3NVV - chains A and B of the 6 polymer chains in the assembly; structure by X-ray diffraction, 1.82 A resolution.

== Chain A ==
Protein: Xanthine dehydrogenase/oxidase
Organism: Bos taurus
Notes: EC 1.17.1.4, 1.17.3.2; fragment: Iron-Sulfur Binding Domain
UniProtKB: P80457 (XDH_BOVIN); residues 2-165 here = UniProt positions 2-165
Sequence (164 residues; row label = number of the first residue in the row):
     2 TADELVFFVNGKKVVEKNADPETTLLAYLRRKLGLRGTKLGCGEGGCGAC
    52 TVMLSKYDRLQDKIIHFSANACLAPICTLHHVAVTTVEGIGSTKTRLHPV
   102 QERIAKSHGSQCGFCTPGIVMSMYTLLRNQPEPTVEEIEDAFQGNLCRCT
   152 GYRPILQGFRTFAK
Metal / ion sites: 2Fe-2S cluster Fe site 1: C43, C48, C51, C73; 2Fe-2S cluster Fe site 2: C113, C116, C148, C150
Residues lining bound ligands:
  - FAD (flavin-adenine dinucleotide): E45, G46, G47, L74
  - 2Fe-2S cluster (FES), molecule 1: K40, L41, G42, C43, G44, G46, G47, C48, G49, A50, C51, N71, C73
  - 2Fe-2S cluster (FES), molecule 2: S111, Q112, C113, G114, F115, C116, C148, R149, C150, T151
  - MTE (phosphonic acidmono-(2-amino-5,6-dimercapto-4-oxo-3,7,8a,9,10,10a-hexahydro-4H-8-oxa-1,3,9,10-tetraaza-anthracen-7-ylmethyl)ester): Q112, C113, C150
Swiss-Prot annotation at these positions:
  - binding site ([2Fe-2S] cluster): C43, C48, C51, C73, C113, C116, C148, C150

== Chain B ==
Protein: Xanthine dehydrogenase/oxidase
Organism: Bos taurus
Notes: EC 1.17.1.4, 1.17.3.2; fragment: Flavin Binding Domain
UniProtKB: P80457 (XDH_BOVIN); residue numbers follow UniProt; this construct covers 195-528
Sequence (334 residues; numbered 195 to 528; the number before each row is that of its first residue):
   195 LFNPEEFMPLDPTQEPIFPPELLRLKDVPPKQLRFEGERVTWIQASTLKE
   245 LLDLKAQHPEAKLVVGNTEIGIEMKFKNQLFPMIICPAWIPELNAVEHGP
   295 EGISFGAACALSSVEKTLLEAVAKLPTQKTEVFRGVLEQLRWFAGKQVKS
   345 VASLGGNIITASPISDLNPVFMASGTKLTIVSRGTRRTVPMDHTFFPSYR
   395 KTLLGPEEILLSIEIPYSREDEFFSAFKQASRREDDIAKVTCGMRVLFQP
   445 GSMQVKELALCYGGMADRTISALKTTQKQLSKFWNEKLLQDVCAGLAEEL
   495 SLSPDAPGGMIEFRRTLTLSFFFKFYLTVLKKLG
Residues lining bound ligands: FAD (flavin-adenine dinucleotide): K256, L257, V258, V259, G260, N261, T262, E263, I264, L287, A301, L305, F337, A338, V342, V345, A346, S347, G349, G350, N351, I353, T354, I358, S359, D360, L361, L398, E402, I403, L404
Swiss-Prot annotation at these positions:
  - binding site (FAD): L257 to I264, F337, S347 to N351, D360, L404, K422
  - mutagenesis: R335 (R335A: Promotes conversion to the oxidase form that utilizes molecular oxygen as electron acceptor. Interferes with normal conversion to the dehydrogenase form by reducing agents), W336 (W336A: Promotes conversion to the oxidase form that utilizes molecular oxygen as electron acceptor. Interferes with normal conversion to the dehydrogenase form by reducing agents), R427 (R427Q: Promotes conversion to the oxidase form that utilizes molecular oxygen as electron acceptor. Interferes with normal conversion to the dehydrogenase form by reducing agents)

== Interface between chain A and chain B ==
Pairs across the interface (95; chain A residue first):
  T2(A) with R228(B); E230(B)
  A3(A) with R228(B); E230(B)
  D4(A) with K225(B), salt bridge; L227(B); R228(B), hydrogen bond (side chain-backbone); F229(B)
  L6(A) with F229(B), hydrophobic
  F9(A) with P213(B), hydrophobic; E215(B); L216(B), hydrophobic
  K14(A) with E215(B), salt bridge
  A20(A) with F229(B); E230(B)
  D21(A) with G231(B); E232(B), hydrogen bond (side chain-backbone)
  P22(A) with F229(B); E230(B); G231(B); V234(B); W236(B), hydrophobic
  E23(A) with R233(B), salt bridge; V234(B)
  C43(A) with F270(B)
  G44(A) with F270(B)
  E45(A) with I266(B); F270(B)
  G46(A) with V342(B)
  T52(A) with Q341(B), hydrogen bond
  S56(A) with F212(B)
  K57(A) with F212(B)
  Y58(A) with F212(B); L217(B), hydrophobic; K220(B)
  L61(A) with P285(B), hydrophobic; N288(B)
  I65(A) with F212(B), hydrophobic
  F68(A) with S344(B)
  S69(A) with K340(B); Q341(B); S344(B)
  A70(A) with Q341(B)
  N71(A) with Q341(B); V342(B)
  L74(A) with N261(B), hydrogen bond (backbone-side chain); I266(B), hydrophobic
  P76(A) with W236(B), hydrophobic; N261(B)
  C78(A) with F229(B), hydrophobic; W236(B); Q238(B)
  T79(A) with W236(B); V259(B)
  H81(A) with L227(B); W283(B)
  H82(A) with L216(B); L219(B)
  V83(A) with L216(B)
  A84(A) with P213(B); L216(B), hydrophobic
  G90(A) with P210(B)
  R97(A) with M202(B), hydrogen bond
  L98(A) with M202(B)
  H99(A) with L204(B); E209(B), salt bridge
  P100(A) with P203(B)
  E103(A) with F201(B); M202(B), hydrogen bond (side chain-backbone)
  R104(A) with F201(B); M202(B), hydrogen bond (side chain-backbone); P203(B); L204(B)
  K107(A) with F196(B); E200(B); F201(B)
  S108(A) with F196(B); F201(B)
  H109(A) with L195(B), hydrogen bond (side chain-backbone)
  S123(A) with Q341(B), hydrogen bond
  Y125(A) with E209(B), hydrogen bond; P210(B)
  R129(A) with E209(B); P210(B), hydrogen bond (side chain-backbone)
  D141(A) with K340(B)
  A142(A) with K340(B)
  Q144(A) with R335(B), hydrogen bond (side chain-backbone); W336(B); F337(B); A338(B), hydrogen bond (side chain-backbone); G339(B)
  G145(A) with G339(B); Q341(B)
  N146(A) with Q341(B)
  Q158(A) with F196(B)
Other interface residues (no listed pair), chain A (61 interface residues in all): E5, G12, G49, L128, P132, E140, R154, G159, T162, F163
Other interface residues (no listed pair), chain B (54 interface residues in all): P198, P206, Q226, T235, G260, T262, G265, M268, K269, C280, V345

== Summary ==
The interface between chain A and chain B involves 61 residues on one side and 54 on the other; the contacts
include 13 hydrogen bonds and 4 salt bridges. Polar pairs include D4(A)-K225(B), K14(A)-E215(B) and
E23(A)-R233(B).
Chain A is Xanthine dehydrogenase/oxidase and chain B is Xanthine dehydrogenase/oxidase, both from Bos taurus;
the structure, Crystal Structure of Bovine Xanthine Oxidase in Complex with Arsenite, was determined by X-ray
diffraction (same publication as 3SR6).
